Entry 8U7U (electron microscopy, 2.16 A resolution); this record covers chains C and D of the 28 polymer chains in the assembly.

# Chain C
Protein: Proteasome subunit alpha type-3
Source organism: Saccharomyces cerevisiae S288C
Notes: EC 3.4.25.1
Reference sequence: P23638 (PSA3_YEAST); residues 1-258 here = UniProt positions 1-258
Amino-acid sequence (258 residues; numbered 1 to 258; the number before each row is that of its first residue):
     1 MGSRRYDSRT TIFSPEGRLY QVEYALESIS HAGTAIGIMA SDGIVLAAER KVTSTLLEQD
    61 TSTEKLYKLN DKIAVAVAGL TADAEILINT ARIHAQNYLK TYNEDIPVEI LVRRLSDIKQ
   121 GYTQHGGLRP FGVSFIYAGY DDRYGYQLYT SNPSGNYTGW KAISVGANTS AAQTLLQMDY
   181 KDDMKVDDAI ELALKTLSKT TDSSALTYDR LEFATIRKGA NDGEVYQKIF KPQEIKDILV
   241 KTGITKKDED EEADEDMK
Unresolved in the structure: 1, 219-223, 246-258
Swiss-Prot annotation at these positions:
  - cross-link (Glycyl lysine isopeptide (Lys-Gly)): Lys100 (interchain with G-Cter in ubiquitin), Lys199 (interchain with G-Cter in ubiquitin), Lys231 (interchain with G-Cter in ubiquitin)

# Chain D
Protein: Proteasome subunit alpha type-4
Source organism: Saccharomyces cerevisiae S288C
Notes: EC 3.4.25.1
Reference sequence: P40303 (PSA4_YEAST); residues 1-254 here = UniProt positions 1-254
Amino-acid sequence (254 residues; row label = number of the first residue in the row):
     1 MSGYDRALSI FSPDGHIFQV EYALEAVKRG TCAVGVKGKN CVVLGCERRS TLKLQDTRIT
    61 PSKVSKIDSH VVLSFSGLNA DSRILIEKAR VEAQSHRLTL EDPVTVEYLT RYVAGVQQRY
   121 TQSGGVRPFG VSTLIAGFDP RDDEPKLYQT EPSGIYSSWS AQTIGRNSKT VREFLEKNYD
   181 RKEPPATVEE CVKLTVRSLL EVVQTGAKNI EITVVKPDSD IVALSSEEIN QYVTQIEQEK
   241 QEQQEQDKKK KSNH
Unresolved in the structure: 1-2, 48-53, 203-209, 241-254
Swiss-Prot annotation at these positions:
  - modified residue: Thr60 (Phosphothreonine)

# Interface between chain C and chain D
Contacting residue pairs (69; chain C residue first):
  Arg4(C) - Arg6(D)
  Asp7(C) - Tyr4(D)  hydrogen bond
  Asp7(C) - Arg6(D)  salt bridge
  Arg9(C) - Arg6(D)
  Thr11(C) - Leu8(D)
  Thr11(C) - Arg127(D)
  Ile12(C) - Leu8(D)  hydrophobic
  Ile12(C) - Gln19(D)
  Phe13(C) - Gln19(D)  hydrogen bond (backbone-side chain)
  Phe13(C) - Tyr22(D)  hydrophobic
  Phe13(C) - Ala23(D)  hydrophobic
  Phe13(C) - Leu78(D)  hydrophobic
  Phe13(C) - Arg127(D)
  Phe13(C) - Pro128(D)
  Phe13(C) - Gly130(D)
  Ser14(C) - Tyr22(D)
  Pro15(C) - Tyr22(D)  hydrophobic
  Pro15(C) - Glu25(D)
  Glu16(C) - Glu25(D)
  Glu16(C) - Arg29(D)  hydrogen bond (backbone-side chain)
  Gly17(C) - Tyr22(D)
  Gly17(C) - Glu25(D)
  Gly17(C) - Ala26(D)
  Gly17(C) - Arg29(D)  hydrogen bond (backbone-side chain)
  Arg18(C) - Arg29(D)
  Leu19(C) - Arg127(D)
  Met39(C) - Asp56(D)
  Met39(C) - Arg58(D)
  Arg113(C) - Arg83(D)
  Ser116(C) - Arg83(D)
  Asp117(C) - Arg83(D)  salt bridge
  Gln120(C) - Ala80(D)
  Gln120(C) - Asp81(D)  hydrogen bond
  Gln120(C) - Ile84(D)
  Thr123(C) - Arg127(D)  hydrogen bond (backbone-side chain)
  Gln124(C) - Asp81(D)
  Gln124(C) - Tyr120(D)
  Gln124(C) - Gly125(D)
  Gln124(C) - Val126(D)
  Gln124(C) - Arg127(D)  hydrogen bond (backbone-backbone)
  Gln124(C) - Phe129(D)
  His125(C) - Gly125(D)
  Gly126(C) - Tyr4(D)
  Gly126(C) - Gly125(D)
  Gly127(C) - Tyr4(D)
  Tyr144(C) - Arg58(D)  hydrogen bond (backbone-side chain)
  Tyr146(C) - Arg58(D)  hydrogen bond (backbone-side chain)
  Leu148(C) - Ile59(D)
  Tyr149(C) - Ile59(D)
  Ser154(C) - Ala80(D)
  Gly155(C) - Ala80(D)
  Gly155(C) - Arg83(D)  hydrogen bond (backbone-side chain)
  Asn156(C) - Asn79(D)
  Asn156(C) - Ala80(D)  hydrogen bond (side chain-backbone)
  Tyr157(C) - Arg83(D)
  Gly159(C) - Gln55(D)
  Gly159(C) - Asp56(D)  hydrogen bond (backbone-backbone)
  Gly159(C) - Ile59(D)
  Gly159(C) - Thr60(D)
  Trp160(C) - Leu54(D)
  Trp160(C) - Gln55(D)
  Trp160(C) - Asp56(D)
  Lys161(C) - Leu54(D)  hydrogen bond (backbone-backbone)
  Lys161(C) - Gln55(D)
  Lys161(C) - Asp56(D)
  Ala162(C) - Leu54(D)
  Gln173(C) - Leu54(D)
  Leu176(C) - Leu54(D)  hydrophobic
  Gln177(C) - Leu54(D)
Also at the interface, not in a pair above, chain C (40 interface residues in all): Gln147, Thr158, Tyr180

# Summary
40 residues of chain C face 28 of chain D across their interface; the contacts include 13 hydrogen bonds and 2
salt bridges. Polar contacts include Asp7(C)-Arg6(D), Asp117(C)-Arg83(D) and Asp7(C)-Tyr4(D).
Chain C is Proteasome subunit alpha type-3 and chain D is Proteasome subunit alpha type-4, both from
Saccharomyces cerevisiae S288C; the structure, Proteasome 20S Core Particle from Beta 3 D205 deletion, was
determined by electron microscopy, deposited together with 8U6Y.
